1FN4 - chains B and D of the 4 polymer chains in the assembly; structure by X-ray diffraction, 2.80 A resolution.

== Chain B (and D) ==
Molecule: Monoclonal antibody against acetylcholine receptor
Organism: Rattus norvegicus
Notes: antibody fragment or engineered binder; chain D of this document is another copy of the same molecule, construct and numbering; everything in this record applies to it too
Chain sequence (218 residues; each row starts with the number of its first residue; a row labelled like 82A-82C holds insertion residues (82A, then the next letters in order)):
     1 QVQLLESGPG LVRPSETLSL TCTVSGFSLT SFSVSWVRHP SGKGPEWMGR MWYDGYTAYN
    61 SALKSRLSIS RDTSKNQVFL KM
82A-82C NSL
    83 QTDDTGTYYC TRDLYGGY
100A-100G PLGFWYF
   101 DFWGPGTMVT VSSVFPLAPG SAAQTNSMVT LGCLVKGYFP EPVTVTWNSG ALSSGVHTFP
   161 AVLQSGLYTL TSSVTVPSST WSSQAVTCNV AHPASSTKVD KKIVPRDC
Disulfide bonds: Cys22-Cys92, Cys133-Cys188

== How chain B and chain D interact ==
Residue-residue contacts (14):
  Ser7(B) with Ser149(D)
  Gly8(B) with Gly150(D); Ala151(D)
  Pro9(B) with Gly150(D)
  Ser15(B) with Gln3(D)
  Lys75(B) with Asp200(D), salt bridge
  Pro193(B) with Ala151(D)
  Ser195(B) with Ser154(D)
  Ser196(B) with Met128(D); Ser154(D), hydrogen bond; Pro177(D)
  Lys198(B) with Pro177(D); Ser179(D); Thr180(D)
Other interface residues (no listed pair), chain B (11 interface residues in all): Thr21, Ala194
Other interface residues (no listed pair), chain D (11 interface residues in all): Asn148

== Overview ==
Chain B and chain D each contribute 11 residues to their interface, with 1 hydrogen bond and 1 salt bridge.
Among the polar pairs are Lys75(B)-Asp200(D) and Ser196(B)-Ser154(D).
Both chains are Monoclonal antibody against acetylcholine receptor (Rattus norvegicus). Entry 1FN4 (Crystal
structure of FAB198, an efficient protector of acetylcholine receptor against myasthenogenic antibodies) was
determined by X-ray diffraction.
